9MSH - chains G and H of the 8 polymer chains in the assembly; structure by electron microscopy, 2.80 A resolution.

# Chain G (and H)
Molecule: DNA-directed RNA polymerase subunit alpha
From: Escherichia coli
Notes: EC 2.7.7.6; chain H of this document is another copy of the same molecule, construct and numbering; everything in this record applies to it too
UniProt: P0A7Z4 (RPOA_ECOLI); residues 1-329 here = UniProt positions 1-329
Amino-acid sequence (329 residues; row label = number of the first residue in the row):
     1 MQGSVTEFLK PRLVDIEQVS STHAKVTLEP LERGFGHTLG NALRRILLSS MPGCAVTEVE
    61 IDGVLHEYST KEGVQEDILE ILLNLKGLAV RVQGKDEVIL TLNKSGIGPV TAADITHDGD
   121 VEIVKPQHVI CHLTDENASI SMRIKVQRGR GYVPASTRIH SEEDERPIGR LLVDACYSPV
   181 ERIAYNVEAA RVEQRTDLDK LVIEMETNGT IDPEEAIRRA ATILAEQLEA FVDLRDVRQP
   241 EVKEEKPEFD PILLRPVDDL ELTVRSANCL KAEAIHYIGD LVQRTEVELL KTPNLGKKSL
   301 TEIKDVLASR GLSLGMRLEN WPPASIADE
Disordered / not traced: 1-3, 159-163, 238-247, 326-329 (chain H: 1-3, 160-166, 234-329)
Curated features (UniProtKB/Swiss-Prot):
  - region: Glu162 to Glu165 (Required for interaction with Crp at class II promoters)
  - modified residue: Arg265 (ADP-ribosylarginine), Lys297 (N6-acetyllysine), Lys298 (N6-acetyllysine)
  - mutagenesis: Arg45 (R45C: In rpoA112; temperature-sensitive, blocks RNA polymerase assembly), Glu162 to Glu165 (5-fold decrease in CRP-class II promoter-dependent transcription), Glu165 (E165K: 5-fold decrease in CRP-class II promoter-dependent transcription), Arg191 (R191C: In rpoA101; temperature-sensitive)

# Chain G / chain H interface
Residue-residue contacts (66):
  Val5(G) - Arg150(H)  hydrogen bond (backbone-side chain)
  Thr6(G) - Arg150(H)
  Phe8(G) - Arg150(H)
  Phe8(G) - Ile223(H)  hydrophobic
  Phe8(G) - Gln227(H)
  Leu9(G) - Gln227(H)
  Lys10(G) - Glu226(H)
  Lys10(G) - Gln227(H)
  Pro11(G) - Gln227(H)
  Pro11(G) - Ala230(H)
  Leu13(G) - Phe231(H)  hydrophobic
  Leu28(G) - Phe231(H)  hydrophobic
  Gly34(G) - Arg45(H)  hydrogen bond (backbone-side chain)
  Phe35(G) - Ser50(H)
  Phe35(G) - Ile223(H)  hydrophobic
  Phe35(G) - Gln227(H)
  His37(G) - Arg45(H)
  Thr38(G) - Arg45(H)  hydrogen bond
  Leu39(G) - Leu228(H)  hydrophobic
  Ala42(G) - Thr38(H)
  Arg45(G) - Gly34(H)  hydrogen bond (side chain-backbone)
  Arg45(G) - His37(H)
  Arg45(G) - Thr38(H)  hydrogen bond
  Ser50(G) - Phe8(H)
  Ser50(G) - Phe35(H)
  Pro52(G) - Val5(H)  hydrophobic
  Arg150(G) - Val5(H)  hydrogen bond (side chain-backbone)
  Arg150(G) - Glu7(H)  hydrogen bond (side chain-backbone)
  Arg150(G) - Phe8(H)
  Arg150(G) - Glu32(H)  salt bridge
  Arg218(G) - Ala230(H)  hydrogen bond (side chain-backbone)
  Arg218(G) - Phe231(H)  hydrogen bond (side chain-backbone)
  Ala221(G) - Phe231(H)  hydrophobic
  Thr222(G) - Val232(H)
  Thr222(G) - Asp233(H)  hydrogen bond
  Ile223(G) - Phe8(H)  hydrophobic
  Ile223(G) - Phe35(H)  hydrophobic
  Leu224(G) - Leu228(H)  hydrophobic
  Ala225(G) - Val232(H)  hydrophobic
  Glu226(G) - Lys10(H)
  Gln227(G) - Phe8(H)
  Gln227(G) - Leu9(H)  hydrogen bond (side chain-backbone)
  Gln227(G) - Leu31(H)
  Gln227(G) - Phe35(H)
  Leu228(G) - Leu224(H)  hydrophobic
  Ala230(G) - Pro11(H)  hydrophobic
  Phe231(G) - Leu28(H)  hydrophobic
  Phe231(G) - Leu39(H)  hydrophobic
  Phe231(G) - Leu43(H)  hydrophobic
  Phe231(G) - Arg218(H)
  Phe231(G) - Ala221(H)  hydrophobic
  Val232(G) - Arg218(H)
  Val232(G) - Ala221(H)  hydrophobic
  Val232(G) - Thr222(H)
  Leu234(G) - Val14(H)  hydrophobic
  Leu234(G) - Val26(H)  hydrophobic
  Leu234(G) - Glu214(H)
  Leu234(G) - Ile217(H)  hydrophobic
  Leu234(G) - Arg218(H)  hydrogen bond (backbone-side chain)
  Arg235(G) - Val14(H)
  Arg235(G) - Arg218(H)
  Asp236(G) - Val14(H)
  Asp236(G) - Asp15(H)
  Asp236(G) - Ile16(H)
  Val237(G) - Arg12(H)
  Val237(G) - Val14(H)  hydrophobic
Interface residues without a listed pair, chain G (42 interface residues in all): Glu7, Arg12, Asn41, Ser49, Arg148, Gly149, Arg219, Glu229
Interface residues without a listed pair, chain H (48 interface residues in all): Ser4, Thr6, Arg33, Asn41, Ala42, Ile46, Arg148, Gly149, Leu201, Ile203, Ala225

# Summary
The interface between chain G and chain H involves 42 residues on one side and 48 on the other; the contacts
include 12 hydrogen bonds and 1 salt bridge. Among the polar pairs are Arg150(G)-Glu32(H), Val5(G)-Arg150(H)
and Gly34(G)-Arg45(H).
Both chains are DNA-directed RNA polymerase subunit alpha (Escherichia coli). Entry 9MSH (de novo SigN RNA
polymerase open complex (RPo)) was determined by electron microscopy together with 9MSE, 9MSF, 9MSG and 9MSJ
from the same study.
